PDB entry 7EIZ | electron microscopy, 3.78 A resolution | chains B and E of the 11 polymer chains in the assembly

[Chain B]
Name: Non-structural protein 8
From: Severe acute respiratory syndrome coronavirus 2
UniProtKB: P0DTD1 (R1AB_SARS2); residues 1-198 here correspond to UniProt positions 3943-4140 (UniProt number = residue number + 3942)
Sequence (198 residues; row label = number of the first residue in the row):
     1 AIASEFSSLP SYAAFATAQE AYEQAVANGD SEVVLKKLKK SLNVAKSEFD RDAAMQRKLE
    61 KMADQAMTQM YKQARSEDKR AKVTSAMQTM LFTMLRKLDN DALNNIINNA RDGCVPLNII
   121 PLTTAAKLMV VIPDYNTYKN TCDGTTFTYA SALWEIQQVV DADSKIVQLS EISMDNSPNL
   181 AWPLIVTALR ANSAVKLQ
Not modelled in the structure: 1-5, 193-198
Curated features (UniProtKB/Swiss-Prot):
  - site: Q198 (Cleavage)

[Chain E]
Name: Helicase
From: Severe acute respiratory syndrome coronavirus 2
UniProtKB: P0DTD1 (R1AB_SARS2); residues 1-601 here correspond to UniProt positions 5325-5925 (UniProt number = residue number + 5324)
Sequence (601 residues; each row starts with the number of its first residue):
     1 AVGACVLCNS QTSLRCGACI RRPFLCCKCC YDHVISTSHK LVLSVNPYVC NAPGCDVTDV
    61 TQLYLGGMSY YCKSHKPPIS FPLCANGQVF GLYKNTCVGS DNVTDFNAIA TCDWTNAGDY
   121 ILANTCTERL KLFAAETLKA TEETFKLSYG IATVREVLSD RELHLSWEVG KPRPPLNRNY
   181 VFTGYRVTKN SKVQIGEYTF EKGDYGDAVV YRGTTTYKLN VGDYFVLTSH TVMPLSAPTL
   241 VPQEHYVRIT GLYPTLNISD EFSSNVANYQ KVGMQKYSTL QGPPGTGKSH FAIGLALYYP
   301 SARIVYTACS HAAVDALCEK ALKYLPIDKC SRIIPARARV ECFDKFKVNS TLEQYVFCTV
   361 NALPETTADI VVFDEISMAT NYDLSVVNAR LRAKHYVYIG DPAQLPAPRT LLTKGTLEPE
   421 YFNSVCRLMK TIGPDMFLGT CRRCPAEIVD TVSALVYDNK LKAHKDKSAQ CFKMFYKGVI
   481 THDVSSAINR PQIGVVREFL TRNPAWRKAV FISPYNSQNA VASKILGLPT QTVDSSQGSE
   541 YDYVIFTQTT ETAHSCNVNR FNVAITRAKV GILCIMSDRD LYDKLQFTSL EIPRRNVATL
   601 Q
Not modelled in the structure: 1, 337-341, 594-601
Bound ions: Zn2+ site 1: C5, C8, C26, C29; Zn2+ site 2: C16, C19, H33, H39; Zn2+ site 3: C50, C55, C72, H75
Curated features (UniProtKB/Swiss-Prot):
  - binding site (Zn(2+)): C5, C8, C16, C19, C26, C29, H33, H39, C50, C55, C72, H75
  - binding site (a ribonucleoside 5'-triphosphate): G282 to S289
  - site: Q601 (Cleavage)

[How chain B and chain E interact]
Pairs across the interface (14):
  M55(B) - I79(E)  hydrophobic
  K58(B) - I79(E)
  L59(B) - I79(E)  hydrophobic
  L59(B) - S80(E)
  M62(B) - L65(E)  hydrophobic
  Q65(B) - M68(E)
  M67(B) - F90(E)  hydrophobic
  M67(B) - L92(E)  hydrophobic
  M70(B) - V45(E)  hydrophobic
  M70(B) - Y70(E)
  M70(B) - L92(E)  hydrophobic
  Y71(B) - L92(E)  hydrophobic
  Y71(B) - Y93(E)
  Q73(B) - V45(E)
Also at the interface, not in a pair above, chain E (11 interface residues in all): G67, F81

[Overview]
9 residues of chain B and 11 residues of chain E are in contact. The Zn2+ site 1 is built by C5(E), C8(E),
C26(E) and C29(E). UniProt lists 12 Zn2+-binding residues and 8 ribonucleoside 5'-triphosphate-binding
residues on chain E.
Chain B is Non-structural protein 8 and chain E is Helicase, both from Severe acute respiratory syndrome
coronavirus 2; the structure, Coupling of N7-methyltransferase and 3'-5' exoribonuclease with SARS-CoV-2
polymerase reveals mechanisms for capping and proofreading, was determined by electron microscopy together
with 7EGQ from the same study.
